7DM2 - chains L and H of the 3 polymer chains in the assembly; structure by X-ray diffraction, 2.40 A resolution.

# Chain L
Protein: light chain
From: Homo sapiens
Amino-acid sequence (219 residues; row label = number of the first residue in the row):
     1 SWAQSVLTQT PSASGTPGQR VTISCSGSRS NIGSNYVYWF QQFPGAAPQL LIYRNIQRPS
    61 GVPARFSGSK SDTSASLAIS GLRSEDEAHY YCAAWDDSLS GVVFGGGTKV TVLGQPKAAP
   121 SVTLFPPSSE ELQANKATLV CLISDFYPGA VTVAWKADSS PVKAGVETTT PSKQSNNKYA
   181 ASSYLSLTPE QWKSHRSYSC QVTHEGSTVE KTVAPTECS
Disordered / not traced: 1-4, 176, 217-219
Disulfide bonds: Cys25-Cys92, Cys141-Cys200

# Chain H
Protein: heavy chain
From: Homo sapiens
Amino-acid sequence (230 residues; row label = number of the first residue in the row):
     1 EVQLVESGGG LVKPGGSLRL SCAASGFTFS SHRMHWVRQA PGKGLEWVSS IISSRTYIYY
    61 ADSVKGRFTI SRDNSGNSLF LQMNSLRVED TAVYYCARGD YYYDGVASDP HFDNWGQGTL
   121 VTVSSASTKG PSVFPLAPSS KSTSGGTAAL GCLVKDYFPE PVTVSWNSGA LTSGVHTFPA
   181 VLQSSGLYSL SSVVTVPSSS LGTQTYICNV NHKPSNTKVD KRVEPKSCDK
Disordered / not traced: 141-144, 198-201, 226-230
Disulfide bonds: Cys22-Cys96, Cys152-Cys208

# Interface between chain L and chain H
Residue-residue contacts (69):
  Tyr38(L) - Asp109(H)
  Tyr38(L) - Pro110(H)  hydrophobic
  Tyr38(L) - His111(H)
  Phe40(L) - Pro110(H)
  Phe40(L) - Phe112(H)  hydrophobic
  Phe40(L) - Trp115(H)  hydrophobic
  Gln42(L) - Gln39(H)  hydrogen bond
  Gln42(L) - Tyr95(H)
  Ala46(L) - Tyr95(H)
  Ala47(L) - Tyr95(H)  hydrophobic
  Ala47(L) - Trp115(H)  hydrophobic
  Ala47(L) - Gly116(H)
  Pro48(L) - Leu45(H)  hydrophobic
  Pro48(L) - Trp115(H)
  Leu50(L) - Phe112(H)
  Leu50(L) - Asp113(H)
  Tyr53(L) - His111(H)
  Tyr91(L) - Gln39(H)  hydrogen bond
  Tyr91(L) - Lys43(H)
  Tyr91(L) - Gly44(H)
  Tyr91(L) - Leu45(H)
  Ala93(L) - Pro110(H)
  Ala94(L) - Pro110(H)
  Trp95(L) - Tyr59(H)  hydrophobic
  Trp95(L) - Ser108(H)
  Trp95(L) - Asp109(H)
  Trp95(L) - Pro110(H)
  Leu99(L) - Asp62(H)
  Ser100(L) - Tyr59(H)
  Gly101(L) - Trp47(H)
  Val102(L) - Trp47(H)
  Val102(L) - Ser108(H)
  Val102(L) - Pro110(H)  hydrophobic
  Phe104(L) - Leu45(H)
  Phe104(L) - Trp47(H)
  Thr123(L) - Ala149(H)
  Phe125(L) - Leu136(H)  hydrophobic
  Phe125(L) - Ala137(H)
  Phe125(L) - Ala149(H)
  Phe125(L) - Val193(H)  hydrophobic
  Ser128(L) - Phe134(H)
  Ser128(L) - Pro135(H)
  Glu130(L) - Val133(H)
  Glu130(L) - Phe134(H)
  Glu130(L) - Pro135(H)
  Glu130(L) - Lys221(H)  salt bridge
  Glu131(L) - Phe134(H)
  Thr138(L) - Lys155(H)  hydrogen bond
  Val140(L) - Leu136(H)  hydrophobic
  Val140(L) - Leu153(H)  hydrophobic
  Val140(L) - Ser191(H)
  Leu142(L) - Phe178(H)  hydrophobic
  Leu142(L) - Val193(H)  hydrophobic
  Ile143(L) - Phe178(H)
  Glu167(L) - Gln183(H)
  Glu167(L) - Ser184(H)  hydrogen bond
  Thr168(L) - Val181(H)
  Thr169(L) - Ala180(H)
  Thr169(L) - Val181(H)
  Ser172(L) - Pro179(H)
  Gln174(L) - His176(H)  hydrogen bond
  Ala181(L) - Phe178(H)
  Ser182(L) - Pro179(H)
  Tyr184(L) - Leu153(H)  hydrophobic
  Tyr184(L) - Val181(H)  hydrophobic
  Tyr184(L) - Ser189(H)
  Tyr184(L) - Leu190(H)
  Tyr184(L) - Ser191(H)  hydrogen bond
  Ser186(L) - Lys155(H)
Interface residues without a listed pair, chain L (42 interface residues in all): Asn35, Gln49, Arg54, Gly106, Pro126, Ser144, Ala180
Interface residues without a listed pair, chain H (42 interface residues in all): Val37, Tyr60, Ser139, Leu150, Gly151, Leu182

# Summary
Chain L and chain H each contribute 42 residues to their interface; the contacts include 6 hydrogen bonds and
1 salt bridge. Polar pairs include Glu130(L)-Lys221(H), Gln42(L)-Gln39(H) and Tyr91(L)-Gln39(H).
Here chain L is light chain and chain H is heavy chain, both from Homo sapiens. Entry 7DM2 (crystal structure
of the M. tuberculosis phosphate ABC transport receptor PstS-1 in complex with Fab p4-170) was determined by
X-ray diffraction.
